8Z7B - chains D and A of the 3 polymer chains in the assembly; structure by electron microscopy, 3.30 A resolution.

== Chain D ==
Protein: Angiotensin-converting enzyme 2
From: Homo sapiens
Notes: EC 3.4.17.23, 3.4.17.-
UniProt: Q9BYF1 (ACE2_HUMAN); numbering as in UniProt (aligned over 1-615)
Sequence (631 residues; row label = number of the first residue in the row):
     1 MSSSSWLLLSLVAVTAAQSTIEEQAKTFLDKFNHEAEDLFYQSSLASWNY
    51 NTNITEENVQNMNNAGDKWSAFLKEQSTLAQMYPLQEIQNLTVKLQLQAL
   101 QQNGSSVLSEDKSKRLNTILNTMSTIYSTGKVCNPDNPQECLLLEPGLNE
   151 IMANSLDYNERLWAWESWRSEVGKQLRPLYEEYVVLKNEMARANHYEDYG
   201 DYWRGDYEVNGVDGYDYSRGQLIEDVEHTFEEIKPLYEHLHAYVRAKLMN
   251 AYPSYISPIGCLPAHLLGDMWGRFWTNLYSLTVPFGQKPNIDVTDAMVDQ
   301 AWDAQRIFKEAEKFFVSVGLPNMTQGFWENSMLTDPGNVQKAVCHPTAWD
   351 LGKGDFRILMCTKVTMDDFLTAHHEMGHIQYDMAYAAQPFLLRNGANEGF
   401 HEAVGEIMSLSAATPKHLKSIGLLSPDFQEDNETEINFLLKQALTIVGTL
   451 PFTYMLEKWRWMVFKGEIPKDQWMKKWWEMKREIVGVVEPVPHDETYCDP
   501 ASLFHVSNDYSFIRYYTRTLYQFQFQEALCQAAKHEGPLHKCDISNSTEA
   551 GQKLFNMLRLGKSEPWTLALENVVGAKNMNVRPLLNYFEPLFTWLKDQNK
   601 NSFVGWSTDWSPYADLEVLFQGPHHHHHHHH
Not modelled in the structure: 1-18, 614-631
Construct notes: expression tag (616-631)
Cystine bridges: C133-C141, C344-C361, C530-C542
Glycans and other covalent adducts: N-acetylglucosamine (NAG) linked to N53, N90, N103, N322, N432, N546
UniProt features mapped onto this chain:
  - region (Interaction with SARS-CoV spike glycoprotein): D30 to Y41, M82 to P84, K353 to R357
  - active site: E375 (Proton acceptor), H505 (Proton donor)
  - binding site (chloride): R169, W477, K481
  - binding site (substrate): R273, H345, P346, Y515
  - binding site (Zn(2+)): H374, H378, E402
  - glycosylation (N-linked (GlcNAc...) asparagine): N53, N90, N103, N322, N432, N546
  - mutagenesis: S19 (S19P: Increases slightly the interaction with RBD domain of SARS-CoV-2 spike protein), Q24 to K26 (Slightly inhibits interaction with SARS-CoV spike glycoprotein), Q24 (Q24T: Increases slightly the interaction with RBD domain of SARS-CoV-2 spike protein), A25 (A25V: Increases slightly the interaction with RBD domain of SARS-CoV-2 spike protein), T27 (T27Y: Increases slightly the interaction with RBD domain of SARS-CoV-2 spike protein. In sACE2.v2.2; increases interaction with RBD domain of SARS-CoV-2 spike protein ...), L29 (L29F: Increases slightly the interaction with RBD domain of SARS-CoV-2 spike protein), K31 (K31D: Abolishes interaction with SARS-CoV spike glycoprotein; K31Y: Increases slightly the interaction with RBD domain of SARS-CoV-2 spike protein), N33 (N33D: Increases slightly the interaction with RBD domain of SARS-CoV-2 spike protein), H34 (H34A: Increases slightly the interaction with RBD domain of SARS-CoV-2 spike protein), E37 (E37A: No effect on interaction with SARS-CoV spike glycoprotein), D38 (D38A: No effect on interaction with SARS-CoV spike glycoprotein), L39 (L39R: Increases slightly the interaction with RBD domain of SARS-CoV-2 spike protein), 48 further mutagenesis entries in UniProt

== Chain A ==
Protein: Spike glycoprotein
From: Severe acute respiratory syndrome coronavirus 2
UniProt: P0DTC2 (SPIKE_SARS2); residues 1-1208 here = UniProt positions 1-1208
Sequence (1288 residues; row label = number of the first residue in the row):
     1 MFVFLVLLPLVSSQCVNLTTRTQLPPAYTNSFTRGVYYPDKVFRSSVLHS
    51 TQDLFLPFFSNVTWFHAIHVSGTNGTKRFDNPVLPFNDGVYFASTEKSNI
   101 IRGWIFGTTLDSKTQSLLIVNNATNVVIKVCEFQFCNDPFLGVYYHKNNK
   151 SWMESEFRVYSSANNCTFEYVSQPFLMDLEGKQGNFKNLREFVFKNIDGY
   201 FKIYSKHTPINLVRDLPQGFSALEPLVDLPIGINITRFQTLLALHRSYLT
   251 PGDSSSGWTAGAAAYYVGYLQPRTFLLKYNENGTITDAVDCALDPLSETK
   301 CTLKSFTVEKGIYQTSNFRVQPTESIVRFPNITNLCPFGEVFNATRFASV
   351 YAWNRKRISNCVADYSVLYNSASFSTFKCYGVSPTKLNDLCFTNVYADSF
   401 VIRGDEVRQIAPGQTGKIADYNYKLPDDFTGCVIAWNSNNLDSKVGGNYN
   451 YLYRLFRKSNLKPFERDISTEIYQAGSTPCNGVEGFNCYFPLQSYGFQPT
   501 NGVGYQPYRVVVLSFELLHAPATVCGPKKSTNLVKNKCVNFNFNGLTGTG
   551 VLTESNKKFLPFQQFGRDIADTTDAVRDPQTLEILDITPCSFGGVSVITP
   601 GTNTSNQVAVLYQGVNCTEVPVAIHADQLTPTWRVYSTGSNVFQTRAGCL
   651 IGAEHVNNSYECDIPIGAGICASYQTQTNSPRRARSVASQSIIAYTMSLG
   701 AENSVAYSNNSIAIPTNFTISVTTEILPVSMTKTSVDCTMYICGDSTECS
   751 NLLLQYGSFCTQLNRALTGIAVEQDKNTQEVFAQVKQIYKTPPIKDFGGF
   801 NFSQILPDPSKPSKRSFIEDLLFNKVTLADAGFIKQYGDCLGDIAARDLI
   851 CAQKFNGLTVLPPLLTDEMIAQYTSALLAGTITSGWTFGAGAALQIPFAM
   901 QMAYRFNGIGVTQNVLYENQKLIANQFNSAIGKIQDSLSSTASALGKLQD
   951 VVNQNAQALNTLVKQLSSNFGAISSVLNDILSRLDKVEAEVQIDRLITGR
  1001 LQSLQTYVTQQLIRAAEIRASANLAATKMSECVLGQSKRVDFCGKGYHLM
  1051 SFPQSAPHGVVFLHVTYVPAQEKNFTTAPAICHDGKAHFPREGVFVSNGT
  1101 HWFVTQRNFYEPQIITTDNTFVSGNCDVVIGIVNNTVYDPLQPELDSFKE
  1151 ELDKYFKNHTSPDVDLGDISGINASVVNIQKEIDRLNEVAKNLNESLIDL
  1201 QELGKYEQGSGYIPEAPRDGQAYVRKDGEWVFLSTFLSGLEVLFQGPGGW
  1251 SHPQFEKGGGSGGGSGGSAWSHPQFEKGGSHHHHHHHH
Not modelled in the structure: 1-319, 593-1288
Construct notes: variant G614 (Asp in P0DTC2); expression tag (1209-1288)
Cystine bridges: C336-C361, C379-C432, C391-C525, C480-C488, C538-C590
Glycans and other covalent adducts: N-acetylglucosamine (NAG) linked to N331, N343
UniProt features mapped onto this chain:
  - region: N280 to C301 (Putative superantigen), R403 to D405 (Integrin-binding motif), N448 to F456 (Immunodominant HLA epitope recognized by the CD8+), P681 to A684 (Putative superantigen), S816 to Y837 (Fusion peptide 1), K835 to F855 (Fusion peptide 2), D1163 to E1202 (Heptad repeat 2)
  - site (Cleavage): R685, S686, R815, S816
  - glycosylation: N17 (N-linked (GlcNAc...) (complex) asparagine), N61 (N-linked (GlcNAc...) (hybrid) asparagine), N74 (N-linked (GlcNAc...) (complex) asparagine), N122 (N-linked (GlcNAc...) (hybrid) asparagine), N149 (N-linked (GlcNAc...) (complex) asparagine), N165 (N-linked (GlcNAc...) (complex) asparagine), N234 (N-linked (GlcNAc...) (high mannose) asparagine), N282 (N-linked (GlcNAc...) (complex) asparagine), T323 (O-linked (GalNAc) threonine), S325 (O-linked (HexNAc...) serine), N331 (N-linked (GlcNAc...) (complex) asparagine), N343 (N-linked (GlcNAc...) (complex) asparagine), N603 (N-linked (GlcNAc...) (hybrid) asparagine), N616 (N-linked (GlcNAc...) (complex) asparagine), N657 (N-linked (GlcNAc...) (complex) asparagine), T676 (O-linked (GlcNAc...) threonine), T678 (O-linked (GlcNAc...) threonine), N709 (N-linked (GlcNAc...) (high mannose) asparagine), N717 (N-linked (GlcNAc...) (hybrid) asparagine), N801 (N-linked (GlcNAc...) (hybrid) asparagine) and 6 more in UniProt
  - natural variant: L5 (L5F: In strain: Iota/B.1.526), S13 (S13I: In strain: Epsilon/B.1.427/B.1.429), L18 (L18F: In strain: Beta/B.1.351, Gamma/P.1 and 1 more), T19 (T19I: In strain: Omicron/BQ.1.1, Omicron/XBB.1.5 and 1 more; T19R: In strain: Delta/B.1.617.2, Omicron/BA.2 and 4 more), T20 (T20N: In strain: Gamma/P.1), L24 to A27 (sequence variant, change not given here; In strain: Omicron/BA.2, Omicron/BA.2.12.1 and 6 more), P26 (P26S: In strain: Gamma/P.1), Q52 (Q52H: In strain: Omicron/EG.5.1), A67 (A67V: In strain: Eta/B.1.525, Omicron/BA.1), H69 to V70 (deletion: In strain: Alpha/B.1.1.7, Eta/B.1.525 and 5 more), G75 (G75V: In strain: Lambda/C.37), T76 (T76I: In strain: Lambda/C.37), 81 further natural variant entries in UniProt
  - mutagenesis: H69 to V70 (Increased incorporation of cleaved spike into virions), N121 (N121Q: Partial loss of biliverdin affinity), R190 (R190K: Partial loss of biliverdin affinity), N234 (N234Q: Increased resistance to neutralizing antibodies), N331 (N331Q: Reduced viral infectivity), N343 (N343Q: Reduced viral infectivity), L452 (L452R: Increased resistance to neutralizing antibodies. Decreases HLA binding to NF9 epitope. Increased binding affinity to human ACE2), Y453 (Y453F: Decreased HLA binding to NF9 epitope. Increased binding affinity to human ACE2), A475 (A475V: Increased resistance to neutralizing antibodies), V483 (V483A: Increased resistance to neutralizing antibodies), E484 (E484D: Increased replication in human TMEM106B overexpressing cells), F490 (F490L: Increased resistance to neutralizing antibodies and human covalescent sera neutralization), 14 further mutagenesis entries in UniProt

== Interface between chain D and chain A ==
Contacting residue pairs (35):
  Q24(D) - A475(A)
  Q24(D) - G476(A)
  Q24(D) - N487(A)  hydrogen bond
  T27(D) - F456(A)
  T27(D) - Y489(A)
  F28(D) - Y489(A)
  D30(D) - K417(A)  salt bridge
  D30(D) - F456(A)
  K31(D) - F456(A)
  K31(D) - Y489(A)
  K31(D) - Q493(A)
  H34(D) - Y453(A)  hydrogen bond
  H34(D) - Q493(A)  hydrogen bond
  H34(D) - S494(A)  hydrogen bond (side chain-backbone)
  E35(D) - Q493(A)  hydrogen bond
  D38(D) - Y449(A)  hydrogen bond
  D38(D) - Q498(A)  hydrogen bond
  Y41(D) - Q498(A)
  Y41(D) - T500(A)  hydrogen bond
  Y41(D) - N501(A)  hydrogen bond
  Q42(D) - Y449(A)  hydrogen bond
  L45(D) - T500(A)
  L79(D) - F486(A)  hydrophobic
  M82(D) - F486(A)  hydrophobic
  Y83(D) - F486(A)
  Y83(D) - N487(A)  hydrogen bond
  Y83(D) - Y489(A)  hydrogen bond
  K353(D) - G496(A)
  K353(D) - Q498(A)
  K353(D) - N501(A)
  K353(D) - G502(A)  hydrogen bond (backbone-backbone)
  K353(D) - Y505(A)
  G354(D) - G502(A)
  G354(D) - Y505(A)
  D355(D) - T500(A)
Interface residues without a listed pair, chain D (22 interface residues in all): S19, E37, G352, R357, R393
Interface residues without a listed pair, chain A (21 interface residues in all): G446, L455, Y473, S477

== In short ==
22 residues of chain D face 21 of chain A across their interface, with 13 hydrogen bonds and 1 salt bridge.
Polar contacts include D30(D)-K417(A), Q24(D)-N487(A) and H34(D)-Y453(A). N-acetylglucosamine is covalently
linked to N53(D), N90(D), N103(D), N322(D), N432(D) and N546(D).
Here chain D is Angiotensin-converting enzyme 2 (Homo sapiens) and chain A is Spike glycoprotein (Severe acute
respiratory syndrome coronavirus 2). Entry 8Z7B (Cryo-EM structure of SARS-CoV-2 S trimer in the early fusion
intermediate conformation (E-FIC) (focused refinement of ...) was determined by electron microscopy together
with 8Z3W, 8Z4X, 8Z64, 8Z6A and 8Z7P from the same study.
